Entry 8W94 (X-ray diffraction, 2.30 A resolution); this record covers chain b.

Chain b:
Molecule: Ferritin
Source organism: Azumapecten farreri
UniProt: A0A173CSP7 (A0A173CSP7_9BIVA); residues 0-170 here correspond to UniProt positions 1-171 (UniProt number = residue number + 1)
Chain sequence (171 residues; numbered 0 to 170; the number before each row is that of its first residue; numbering starts at 0):
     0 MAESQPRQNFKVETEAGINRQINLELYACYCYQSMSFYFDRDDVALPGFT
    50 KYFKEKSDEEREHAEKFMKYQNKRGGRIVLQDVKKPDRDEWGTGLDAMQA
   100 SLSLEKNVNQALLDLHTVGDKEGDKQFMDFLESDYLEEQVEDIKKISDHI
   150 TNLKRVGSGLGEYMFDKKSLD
Unresolved in the structure: 0-1
Differences from the reference sequence: engineered mutation Lys10 (His11 in A0A173CSP7), Glu121 (His122 in A0A173CSP7)
Ion coordination: Fe ion site 1: Glu24, Glu59, His62 (together with hydrogen peroxide); Fe ion site 2: Glu59, Glu104, Asp141 (together with hydrogen peroxide); Fe ion site 3 near Glu131 (its only coordinating residue here)
Small-molecule neighbours:
  - hydrogen peroxide: Glu24, Glu59, His62, Glu104, Val107, Gln138
  - hydrogen peroxide (PEO): Glu24, Glu59, His62, Glu104, Val107, Gln138

Overview:
Chain b binds hydrogen peroxide. Glu24, Glu59 and His62 coordinate Fe ion site 1. The Fe ion site 2 is built
by Glu59, Glu104 and Asp141.
Chain b is Ferritin (Azumapecten farreri); the structure, Azumapecten Farreri homopolymeric ferritin (ApF)
mutant-H2KE exposed to H2O2 for 2 s, was determined by X-ray diffraction, deposited together with 8W91, 8W92,
8W93, 8W95 and 8WB3.
